PDB entry 1A9U | X-ray diffraction, 2.50 A resolution | chain A

# Chain A
Name: Map kinase P38
From: Homo sapiens
Notes: EC 2.7.1.-; engineered mutation(s): 19 RESIDUES INSERTED AT N-TERMINUS
UniProtKB: Q16539 (MK14_HUMAN); residue numbers follow UniProt; this construct covers 1-360
Amino-acid sequence (379 residues; each row starts with the number of its first residue; numbers below 1 keep their minus sign (Gly-18 is residue -18)):
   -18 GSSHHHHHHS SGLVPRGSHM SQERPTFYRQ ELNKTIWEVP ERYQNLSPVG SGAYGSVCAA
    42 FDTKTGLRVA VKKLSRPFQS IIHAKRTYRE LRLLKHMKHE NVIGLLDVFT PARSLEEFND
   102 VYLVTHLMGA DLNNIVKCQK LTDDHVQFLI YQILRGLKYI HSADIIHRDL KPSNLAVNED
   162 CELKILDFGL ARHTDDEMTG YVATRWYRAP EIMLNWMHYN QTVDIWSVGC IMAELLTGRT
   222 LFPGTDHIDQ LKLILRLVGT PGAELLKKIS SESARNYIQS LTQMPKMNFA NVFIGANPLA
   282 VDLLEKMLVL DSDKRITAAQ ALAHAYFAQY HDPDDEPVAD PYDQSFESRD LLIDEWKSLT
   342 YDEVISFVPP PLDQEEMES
Not modelled in the structure: -18 to 3, 355-360
Residues lining bound ligands: SB2 (4-[5-(4-fluoro-phenyl)-2-(4-methanesulfinyl-phenyl)-3H-imidazol-4-yl]-pyridine): Tyr35, Val38, Ala51, Lys53, Leu75, Ile84, Leu86, Leu104, Val105, Thr106, His107, Leu108, Met109, Asp168, Arg173
UniProt features mapped onto this chain:
  - motif: Thr180 to Tyr182 (TXY)
  - active site: Asp168 (Proton acceptor)
  - binding site (ATP): Val30 to Val38, Lys53
  - modified residue: Ser2 (N-acetylserine), Thr16 (Phosphothreonine), Lys53 (N6-acetyllysine), Lys152 (N6-acetyllysine), Thr180 (Phosphothreonine), Tyr182 (Phosphotyrosine), Thr263 (Phosphothreonine), Tyr323 (Phosphotyrosine)
  - natural variant: Ala51 (A51V: In a gastric adenocarcinoma sample), Pro322 (P322R: In a lung adenocarcinoma sample)
  - mutagenesis: Ala34 (A34V: Lowered kinase activity), Lys53 (K53R: Loss of kinase activity), Lys54 (K54R: Impairs MAP2K6/MKK6-dependent autophosphorylation), Tyr69 (Y69H: Lowered kinase activity), Asp168 (D168A: Loss of kinase activity), Thr175 (T175A: No effect on either the kinase activity or tyrosine phosphorylation), Asp176 (D176A: Emulation of the active state. Increase in activity; when associated with S-327 or L-327), Asp177 (D177A: Loss of kinase activity), Thr180 (T180E: Loss of kinase activity), Tyr182 (Y182F: Loss of kinase activity), Ala320 (A320T: Lowered kinase activity), Phe327 (F327L: Emulation of the active state. Increase in activity; when associated with A-176; F327S: Emulation of the active state. Increase in activity; when associated with A-176), 1 further mutagenesis entry in UniProt

# Summary
Chain A binds compound SB2. From UniProt: active-site residue Asp168, 10 ATP-binding residues and 13
mutagenesis sites.
Chain A is Map kinase P38 (Homo sapiens); the structure, The complex structure of the map kinase P38/SB203580,
was determined by X-ray diffraction (same publication as 1BL6, 1BL7, 1BMK, 3ERK and 4ERK).
